Entry 8PDE (X-ray diffraction, 2.40 A resolution); this record covers chains B and L of the 5 polymer chains in the assembly.

== Chain B ==
Protein: MEF2D protein
From: Homo sapiens
Reference sequence: Q05BX2 (Q05BX2_HUMAN); residues 1-95 here = UniProt positions 1-95
Chain sequence (95 residues; each row starts with the number of its first residue):
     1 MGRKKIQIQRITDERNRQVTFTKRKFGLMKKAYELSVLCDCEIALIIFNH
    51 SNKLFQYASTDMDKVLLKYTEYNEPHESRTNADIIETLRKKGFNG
Unresolved in the structure: 1, 94-95

== Chain L ==
Molecule: 14-nt DNA strand
Sequence (14 nucleotides; row label = number of the first residue in the row):
     2 TCTTATAAATAGTT

== How chain B and chain L interact ==
Contacting residue pairs - 11 pairs, chain B then chain L:
  Gly2(B) - DA6(L)  base contact
  Gly2(B) - DT7(L)  hydrogen bond to the base
  Gly2(B) - DA8(L)  hydrogen bond to the sugar
  Arg3(B) - DT5(L)  hydrogen bond to the base
  Arg3(B) - DA6(L)  hydrogen bond to the sugar
  Arg3(B) - DT7(L)  sugar contact
  Lys4(B) - DA8(L)  sugar contact
  Lys5(B) - DA8(L)  sugar contact
  Lys5(B) - DA9(L)  phosphate contact
  Lys31(B) - DA10(L)  hydrogen bond to the phosphate
  Lys31(B) - DT11(L)  salt bridge to the phosphate
Also at the interface, not in a pair above, chain L (8 interface residues in all): DT4

== Summary ==
The interface between chain B and chain L involves 5 residues on one side and 8 on the other; the contacts
include 5 hydrogen bonds and 1 salt bridge. Among the polar pairs are Gly2(B)-DT7(L), Arg3(B)-DT5(L) and
Gly2(B)-DA8(L).
Here chain B is MEF2D protein (Homo sapiens) and chain L is a 14-nt DNA strand. Entry 8PDE (Crystal Structure
of the MADS-box/MEF2 Domain of MEF2D bound to dsDNA and HDAC4 deacetylase binding motif) was determined by
X-ray diffraction (same publication as 8Q9N, 8Q9P, 8Q9Q, 8Q9R and 8C84).
